PDB entry 4XQ1 | X-ray diffraction, 1.40 A resolution | chain A

[Chain A]
Molecule: Bacteriohemerythrin
Source organism: Methylococcus capsulatus str. Bath
Reference sequence: Q60AX2 (HEMTB_METCA); residues 1-131 here = UniProt positions 1-131
Amino-acid sequence (131 residues; row label = number of the first residue in the row):
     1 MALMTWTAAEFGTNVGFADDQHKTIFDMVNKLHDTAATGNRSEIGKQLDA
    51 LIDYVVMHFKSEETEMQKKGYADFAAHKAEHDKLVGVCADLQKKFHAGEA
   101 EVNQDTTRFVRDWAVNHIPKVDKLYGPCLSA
Sequence notes: conflict Ala114 (Leu in Q60AX2)
UniProt features mapped onto this chain:
  - binding site (Fe cation): His22, His58, Glu62, His77, His81, His117, Asp122
Metal / ion sites: Fe ion site 1: His22, His58, Glu62, Asp122 (together with nitrate ion); Fe ion site 2: Glu62, His77, His81, His117, Asp122

[Overview]
The Fe ion site 1 is built by His22, His58, Glu62 and Asp122. The Fe ion site 2 is built by Glu62, His77,
His81, His117 and Asp122. From UniProt: 7 Fe cation-binding residues.
Chain A is Bacteriohemerythrin (Methylococcus capsulatus str. Bath); the structure, Crystal structure of
hemerythrin: L114A mutant, was determined by X-ray diffraction (same publication as 4XPW, 4XPX and 4XPY).
